PDB entry 2W20 | X-ray diffraction, 1.49 A resolution | chain A

Chain A:
Molecule: Sialidase A
Organism: Streptococcus pneumoniae
Notes: EC 3.2.1.18; fragment: catalytic domain, residues 321-791
UniProtKB: P62576 (NANA_STRR6); numbering as in UniProt (aligned over 321-791)
Sequence (471 residues; each row starts with the number of its first residue):
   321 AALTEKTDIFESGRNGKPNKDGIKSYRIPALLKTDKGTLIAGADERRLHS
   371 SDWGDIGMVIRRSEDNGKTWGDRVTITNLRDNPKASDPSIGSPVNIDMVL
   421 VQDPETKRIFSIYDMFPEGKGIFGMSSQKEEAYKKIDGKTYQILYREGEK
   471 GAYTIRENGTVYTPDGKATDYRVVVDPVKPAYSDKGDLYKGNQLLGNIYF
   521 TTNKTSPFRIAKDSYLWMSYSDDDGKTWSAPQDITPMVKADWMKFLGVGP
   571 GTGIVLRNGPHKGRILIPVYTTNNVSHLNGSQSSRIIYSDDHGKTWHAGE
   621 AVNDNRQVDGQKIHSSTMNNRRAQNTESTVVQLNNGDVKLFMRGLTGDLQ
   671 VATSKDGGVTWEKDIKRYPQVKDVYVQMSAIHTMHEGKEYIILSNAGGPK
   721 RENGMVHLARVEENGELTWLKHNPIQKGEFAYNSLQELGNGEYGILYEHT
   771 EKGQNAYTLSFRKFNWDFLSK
Not modelled in the structure: 791
UniProt features mapped onto this chain:
  - active site: Asp-372 (Proton acceptor), Glu-647
  - binding site (substrate): Arg-347, Arg-663

In short:
From UniProt: active-site residues Asp-372 and Glu-647 and substrate-binding residues Arg-347 and Arg-663.
Chain A is Sialidase A (Streptococcus pneumoniae); the structure, Structure of the catalytic domain of the
native NanA sialidase from Streptococcus pneumoniae, was determined by X-ray diffraction (same publication as
2VVZ).
